PDB entry 2BSH | X-ray diffraction, 1.90 A resolution | chains A and B

== Chain A (and B) ==
Molecule: SYCT
Organism: Yersinia enterocolitica
Notes: chain B of this document is another copy of the same molecule, construct and numbering; everything in this record applies to it too
UniProtKB: O85243 (SYCT_YEREN); residue numbers follow UniProt; this construct covers 2-122
Sequence (125 residues; row label = number of the first residue in the row; numbers below 1 keep their minus sign (Gly-2 is residue -2)):
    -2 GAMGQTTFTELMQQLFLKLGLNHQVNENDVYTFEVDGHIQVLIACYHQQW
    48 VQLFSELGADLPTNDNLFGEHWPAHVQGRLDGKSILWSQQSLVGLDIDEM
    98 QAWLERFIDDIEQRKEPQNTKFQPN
Unresolved in the structure: -2 to 2 (chain B: 115-122)
Modified / non-standard residues: Mse0 (selenomethionine); Mse9 (selenomethionine; parent Met); Mse97 (selenomethionine; parent Met)
What the authors report for this chain:
  - self-association interface (contacts with another copy of this molecule): Tyr43, His44, Trp47, Gln49, Phe51, Asp62, Asn63, Leu64, Phe65, Trp69, Pro70, Ala71, Val73, Gly75, Arg76, Leu77, Trp84, Gln87, Val90
  - conformationally variable residues (order/disorder transition): Gln115 to Asn122

== Chain A / chain B interface ==
Contacting residue pairs - 47 pairs, chain A then chain B:
  Tyr43(A) - Trp69(B)  hydrophobic
  His44(A) - Trp69(B)  hydrogen bond
  Trp47(A) - Trp69(B)  hydrophobic
  Trp47(A) - Pro70(B)
  Trp47(A) - Gln87(B)
  Gln49(A) - Phe65(B)
  Gln49(A) - Trp69(B)
  Phe51(A) - Phe65(B)  hydrophobic
  Asp62(A) - Gly75(B)
  Asp62(A) - Arg76(B)  hydrogen bond (backbone-backbone)
  Asn63(A) - Asn63(B)
  Asn63(A) - Val73(B)
  Asn63(A) - Gly75(B)
  Asn63(A) - Trp84(B)  hydrogen bond (backbone-side chain)
  Leu64(A) - Arg76(B)
  Leu64(A) - Ile82(B)  hydrophobic
  Leu64(A) - Trp84(B)
  Phe65(A) - Tyr43(B)
  Phe65(A) - Gln49(B)
  Phe65(A) - Phe51(B)  hydrophobic
  Phe65(A) - Trp84(B)  hydrophobic
  Phe65(A) - Gln86(B)
  Trp69(A) - Tyr43(B)  hydrophobic
  Trp69(A) - His44(B)  hydrogen bond
  Trp69(A) - Trp47(B)  hydrophobic
  Trp69(A) - Gln49(B)
  Trp69(A) - Gln86(B)
  Pro70(A) - Trp47(B)
  Pro70(A) - Gln86(B)
  Ala71(A) - Trp84(B)  hydrophobic
  Ala71(A) - Gln86(B)  hydrogen bond (backbone-side chain)
  Val73(A) - Asn63(B)
  Gly75(A) - Asp62(B)
  Gly75(A) - Asn63(B)
  Arg76(A) - Asp62(B)  hydrogen bond (backbone-backbone)
  Arg76(A) - Leu64(B)
  Ile82(A) - Leu64(B)  hydrophobic
  Trp84(A) - Asn63(B)  hydrogen bond (side chain-backbone)
  Trp84(A) - Leu64(B)
  Trp84(A) - Phe65(B)  hydrophobic
  Trp84(A) - Ala71(B)  hydrophobic
  Trp84(A) - Val73(B)  hydrophobic
  Gln86(A) - Trp69(B)
  Gln86(A) - Pro70(B)
  Gln86(A) - Ala71(B)  hydrogen bond (side chain-backbone)
  Gln87(A) - Trp47(B)
  Val90(A) - Val90(B)
Other interface residues (no listed pair), chain A (25 interface residues in all): Gln46, Gln74, Leu77, Ser88, Gly91
Other interface residues (no listed pair), chain B (25 interface residues in all): Gln74, Leu77, Ser88, Gly91, Glu96

== Overview ==
The chain A/chain B interface involves 25 residues from each chain, with 8 hydrogen bonds. Among the polar
pairs are His44(A)-Trp69(B), Asn63(A)-Trp84(B) and Ala71(A)-Gln86(B). The paper reports conformational
variability at Gln115(A); a self-association interface involving Tyr43(A), His44(A) and Trp47(A) among others.
Chain A and chain B are both SYCT (Yersinia enterocolitica); the structure, Crystal structure of the type III
secretion chaperone SycT from Yersinia enterocolitica (crystal form 2), was determined by X-ray diffraction
(same publication as 2BSI).
